Entry 3JCM (electron microscopy, 3.80 A resolution); this record covers chains K and E of the 34 polymer chains in the assembly.

# Chain K
Protein: U4/U6 small nuclear ribonucleoprotein PRP3
Source organism: Saccharomyces cerevisiae S288c
UniProt: Q03338 (PRP3_YEAST); residue numbers follow UniProt; this construct covers 1-469
Chain sequence (469 residues; each row starts with the number of its first residue):
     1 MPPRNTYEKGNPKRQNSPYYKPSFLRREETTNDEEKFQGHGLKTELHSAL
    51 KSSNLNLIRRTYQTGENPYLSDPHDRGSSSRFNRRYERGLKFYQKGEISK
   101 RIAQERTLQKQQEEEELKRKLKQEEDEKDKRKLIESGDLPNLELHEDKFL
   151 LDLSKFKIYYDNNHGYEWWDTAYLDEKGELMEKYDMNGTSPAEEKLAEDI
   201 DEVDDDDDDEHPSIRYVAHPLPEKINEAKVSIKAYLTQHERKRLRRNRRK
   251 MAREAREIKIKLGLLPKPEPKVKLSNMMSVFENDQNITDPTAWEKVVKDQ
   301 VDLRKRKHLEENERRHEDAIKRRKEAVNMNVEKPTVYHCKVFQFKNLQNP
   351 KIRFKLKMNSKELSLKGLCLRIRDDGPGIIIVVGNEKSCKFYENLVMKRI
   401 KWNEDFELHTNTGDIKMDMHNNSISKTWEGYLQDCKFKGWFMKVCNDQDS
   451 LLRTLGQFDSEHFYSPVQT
Disordered / not traced: 1-139, 175-216, 226-231, 467-469
Residues lining bound ligands: M7M (N,N,7-trimethylguanosine 5'-(trihydrogen diphosphate)): Lys-324, Asn-359, Glu-362, Leu-363, Phe-391

# Chain E
Molecule: SNR14 snRNA
Source organism: Saccharomyces cerevisiae S288c
Sequence (160 nucleotides; row label = number of the first residue in the row):
     1 AUCCUUAUGCACGGGAAAUACGCAUAUCAGUGAGGAUUCGUCCGAGAUUG
    51 UGUUUUUGCUGGUUGAAAUUUAAUUAUAAACCAGACCGUCUCCUCAUGGU
   101 CAAUUCGGUGUUCGCUUUUGAAUACUUCAAGACUAUGUAGGGAAUUUUUG
   151 GAAUACCUUU
Disordered / not traced: 65-138, 160
Covalent attachments: N,N,7-trimethylguanosine 5'-(trihydrogen diphosphate) (M7M) linked to A1

# Interface between chain K and chain E
Residue-residue contacts (19):
  Arg-241(K) with U8(E), salt bridge to the phosphate
  Arg-245(K) with G9(E), phosphate contact; C10(E), salt bridge to the phosphate
  Arg-246(K) with G22(E), salt bridge to the phosphate; C23(E), salt bridge to the phosphate
  Arg-249(K) with C10(E), salt bridge to the phosphate; A11(E), salt bridge to the phosphate
  Glu-257(K) with G58(E), hydrogen bond to the sugar
  Lys-261(K) with C59(E), salt bridge to the phosphate
  Lys-271(K) with G13(E), salt bridge to the phosphate
  Lys-273(K) with G14(E), salt bridge to the phosphate
  Glu-282(K) with G61(E), sugar contact
  Asn-283(K) with G61(E), hydrogen bond to the sugar
  Arg-304(K) with G13(E), salt bridge to the phosphate
  Lys-305(K) with C12(E), sugar contact
  His-308(K) with A11(E), hydrogen bond to the base; C12(E), sugar contact
  Arg-315(K) with G9(E), base contact; C10(E), hydrogen bond to the base
Other interface residues (no listed pair), chain K (19 interface residues in all): His-239, Arg-243, Arg-248, Lys-267, Phe-281
Other interface residues (no listed pair), chain E (16 interface residues in all): A7, G46, U60, G62

# In short
19 residues of chain K and 16 residues of chain E are in contact; the contacts include 4 hydrogen bonds and 10
salt bridges. Polar pairs include His-308(K)/A11(E), Arg-315(K)/C10(E) and Glu-257(K)/G58(E). Bound to chain
K: compound M7M. Compound M7M is covalently linked to A1(E).
Chain K is U4/U6 small nuclear ribonucleoprotein PRP3 and chain E is SNR14 snRNA, both from Saccharomyces
cerevisiae S288c; the structure, Cryo-EM structure of the spliceosomal U4/U6.U5 tri-snRNP, was determined by
electron microscopy.
